Entry 3UEY (X-ray diffraction, 1.30 A resolution); this record covers chains A and B.

Chain A (and B):
Molecule: Protein kinase C delta type
Source organism: Mus musculus
Notes: EC 2.7.11.13; fragment: C1B Subdomain of PKC delta; chain B of this document is another copy of the same molecule, construct and numbering; everything in this record applies to it too
Reference sequence: P28867 (KPCD_MOUSE); residues 231-280 here = UniProt positions 231-280
Sequence (65 residues; each row starts with the number of its first residue):
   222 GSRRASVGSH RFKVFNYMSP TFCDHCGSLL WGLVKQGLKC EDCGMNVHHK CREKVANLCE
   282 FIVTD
Sequence notes: expression tag (222-230, 281-286); engineered mutation Phe-236 (Tyr in P28867)
Metal / ion sites: Zn2+ site 1: His-231, Cys-261, Cys-264, Cys-280; Zn2+ site 2: Cys-244, Cys-247, His-269, Cys-272
What the authors report for this chain:
  - mutagenesis - Y236F: abolished binding to CPM

Interface between chain A and chain B:
Pairs across the interface (27; chain A residue first):
  Ser-223(A) with Ser-230(B)
  Arg-224(A) with Val-228(B); Gly-229(B)
  Arg-225(A) with Ser-227(B), hydrogen bond; Val-228(B); Gly-229(B); Ser-230(B), hydrogen bond (side chain-backbone); Asp-263(B), salt bridge; Cys-280(B), hydrogen bond; Phe-282(B)
  Ala-226(A) with Ala-226(B); Ser-227(B); Val-228(B), hydrogen bond (backbone-backbone)
  Ser-227(A) with Arg-225(B), hydrogen bond; Ala-226(B)
  Val-228(A) with Arg-224(B); Arg-225(B); Ala-226(B), hydrogen bond (backbone-backbone); Val-228(B), hydrophobic
  Gly-229(A) with Ser-223(B); Arg-224(B); Arg-225(B)
  Ser-230(A) with Ser-223(B); Arg-225(B), hydrogen bond (backbone-side chain)
  Asp-263(A) with Arg-225(B), salt bridge
  Cys-280(A) with Arg-225(B), hydrogen bond (backbone-side chain)
  Phe-282(A) with Arg-225(B)
Other interface residues (no listed pair), chain A (13 interface residues in all): Gly-222, Glu-281
Other interface residues (no listed pair), chain B (12 interface residues in all): Gly-222

Overview:
13 residues of chain A face 12 of chain B across their interface; the contacts include 8 hydrogen bonds and 2
salt bridges. Polar contacts include Arg-225(A)/Asp-263(B), Arg-225(A)/Ser-227(B) and Arg-225(A)/Ser-230(B).
The Zn2+ site 2 is built by Cys-244(A), Cys-247(A), His-269(A) and Cys-272(A). The paper reports that Y236F of
chain A abolishes binding to CPM.
Both chains are Protein kinase C delta type (Mus musculus). Entry 3UEY (Structural and functional
characterization of an anesthetic binding site in the second cysteine-rich domain of protein ...) was
determined by X-ray diffraction together with 3UEJ, 3UFF, 3UGD, 3UGI and 3UGL from the same study.
